8UW1 - chains G and I of the 11 polymer chains in the assembly; structure by electron microscopy, 2.88 A resolution.

# Chain G
Molecule: Histone H2A
Source organism: Xenopus laevis
UniProt: Q6AZJ8 (Q6AZJ8_XENLA); residues 0-129 here correspond to UniProt positions 1-130 (UniProt number = residue number + 1)
Sequence (130 residues; numbered 0 to 129; the number before each row is that of its first residue; numbering starts at 0):
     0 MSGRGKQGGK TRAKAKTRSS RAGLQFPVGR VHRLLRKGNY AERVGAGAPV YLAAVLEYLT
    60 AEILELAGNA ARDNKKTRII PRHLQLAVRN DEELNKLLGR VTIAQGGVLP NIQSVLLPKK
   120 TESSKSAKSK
Unresolved in the structure: 0-11, 120-129

# Chain I
Molecule: 146-nt DNA strand
Source organism: Escherichia coli 'BL21-Gold(DE3)pLysS AG'
Sequence (146 nucleotides; numbered 2 to 147; the number before each row is that of its first residue):
     2 TCGAGAATCC CGGTGCCGAG GCCGCTCAAT TGGTCGTAGA CAGCTCTAGC ACCGCTTAAA
    62 CGCACGTACG GATTCTCCCC CGCGTTTTAA CCGCCAAGGG GATTACTCCC TAGTCTCCAG
   122 GCACGTGTCA GATATATACA TCCGAT

# Chain G / chain I interface
Pairs across the interface (13):
  Ala12(G) - DT31(I)  base contact
  Ala12(G) - DT32(I)  hydrogen bond to the sugar
  Lys13(G) - DA30(I)  base contact
  Lys13(G) - DT31(I)  sugar contact
  Ala14(G) - DT31(I)  phosphate contact
  Ala14(G) - DT32(I)  phosphate contact
  Lys15(G) - DT31(I)  phosphate contact
  Lys15(G) - DT32(I)  hydrogen bond to the phosphate
  Arg17(G) - DT31(I)  salt bridge to the phosphate
  Arg20(G) - DT32(I)  salt bridge to the phosphate
  Arg29(G) - DA30(I)  phosphate contact
  Arg32(G) - DA30(I)  salt bridge to the phosphate
  Arg77(G) - DA20(I)  sugar contact
Other interface residues (no listed pair), chain G (12 interface residues in all): Thr16, Gly28, Arg42
Other interface residues (no listed pair), chain I (5 interface residues in all): DA39

# Summary
12 residues of chain G and 5 residues of chain I are in contact; the contacts include 2 hydrogen bonds and 3
salt bridges. Polar contacts include Ala12(G)-DT32(I), Lys15(G)-DT32(I) and Arg17(G)-DT31(I).
Chain G is Histone H2A (Xenopus laevis) and chain I is a 146-nt DNA strand (Escherichia coli
'BL21-Gold(DE3)pLysS AG'); the structure, Cryo-EM structure of DNMT3A1 UDR in complex with
H2AK119Ub-nucleosome, was determined by electron microscopy.
